PDB entry 3QSY | X-ray diffraction, 3.20 A resolution | chains A and B of the 3 polymer chains in the assembly

[Chain A]
Molecule: Translation initiation factor 2 subunit gamma
Source organism: Sulfolobus solfataricus
UniProtKB: Q980A5 (IF2G_SULSO); residue numbers follow UniProt; this construct covers 1-415
Chain sequence (415 residues; row label = number of the first residue in the row):
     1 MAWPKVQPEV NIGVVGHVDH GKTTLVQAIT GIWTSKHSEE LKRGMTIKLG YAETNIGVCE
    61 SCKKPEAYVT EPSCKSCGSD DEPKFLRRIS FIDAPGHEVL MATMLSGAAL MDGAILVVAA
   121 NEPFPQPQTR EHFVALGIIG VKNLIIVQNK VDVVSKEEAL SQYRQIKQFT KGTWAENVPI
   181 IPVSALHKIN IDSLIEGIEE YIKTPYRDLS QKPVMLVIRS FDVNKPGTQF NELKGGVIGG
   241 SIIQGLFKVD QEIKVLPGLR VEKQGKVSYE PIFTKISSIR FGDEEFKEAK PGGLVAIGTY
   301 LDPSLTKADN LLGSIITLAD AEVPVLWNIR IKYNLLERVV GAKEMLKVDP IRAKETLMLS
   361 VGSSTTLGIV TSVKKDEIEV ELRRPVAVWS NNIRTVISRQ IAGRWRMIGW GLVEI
Cystine bridges: Cys-59/Cys-74, Cys-62/Cys-77
Ligand contacts:
  - GMP-PNP (GNP; phosphoaminophosphonic acid-guanylate ester): His-17, Val-18, Asp-19, His-20, Gly-21, Lys-22, Thr-23, Thr-24, Glu-39, Ala-94, Pro-95, Asn-121, Lys-150, Leu-186
  - methionine (MET): Phe-124, Pro-125, Arg-130, Val-340, Ala-342, Lys-343, Met-345
UniProt features mapped onto this chain:
  - region: Gly-16 to Thr-23 (G1), Gly-44 to Lys-48 (G2), Asp-93 to Gly-96 (G3), Asn-149 to Asp-152 (G4), Ser-184 to Leu-186 (G5)
  - binding site (GTP): Asp-19 to Thr-24, Asn-149 to Asp-152, Ser-184 to Leu-186
  - binding site (Mg(2+)): Asp-19, Thr-23, Gly-44, Thr-46
  - binding site (Zn(2+)): Cys-59, Cys-62, Cys-74, Cys-77
  - mutagenesis: Asp-19 (D19A: Reduces GTP hydrolysis 8.5-fold. Completely aboloshes GTPase activity; when associated with A-97), His-97 (H97A: Reduces GTP hydrolysis 17.5-fold. Completely aboloshes GTPase activity; when associated with A-19)

[Chain B]
Molecule: Translation initiation factor 2 subunit alpha
Source organism: Sulfolobus solfataricus
Notes: fragment: domain 3
UniProtKB: Q97Z79 (IF2A_SULSO); residue numbers follow UniProt; this construct covers 176-264
Chain sequence (89 residues; each row starts with the number of its first residue):
   176 KVKMSGLITV RTNEPLGVEK IKEVISKALE NIEQDYESLL NIKIYTIGAP RYRVDVVGTN
   236 PKEASEALNQ IISNLIKIGK EENVDISVV

[How chain A and chain B interact]
Pairs across the interface (16; chain A residue first):
  Pro-226(A) / Ile-219(B)
  Pro-226(A) / Tyr-220(B)
  Pro-226(A) / Thr-221(B)
  Gly-227(A) / Tyr-220(B)
  Thr-228(A) / Lys-218(B)
  Gln-229(A) / Asn-216(B)  hydrogen bond
  Gln-229(A) / Ile-217(B)
  Gln-229(A) / Lys-218(B)
  Gln-229(A) / Ile-219(B)
  Phe-230(A) / Ile-217(B)
  Phe-230(A) / Lys-218(B)
  Phe-230(A) / Ile-219(B)
  Leu-233(A) / Lys-197(B)
  Tyr-300(A) / Val-193(B)
  Asp-302(A) / Tyr-227(B)  hydrogen bond
  Ser-304(A) / Tyr-227(B)
Interface residues without a listed pair, chain A (11 interface residues in all): Asn-231, Leu-301

[Overview]
11 residues of chain A face 9 of chain B across their interface; the contacts include 2 hydrogen bonds. Polar
contacts include Gln-229(A)/Asn-216(B) and Asp-302(A)/Tyr-227(B). Bound to chain A: GMP-PNP and methionine.
Chain A is Translation initiation factor 2 subunit gamma and chain B is Translation initiation factor 2
subunit alpha, both from Sulfolobus solfataricus; the structure, Recognition of the methionylated initiator
tRNA by the translation initiation factor 2 in Archaea, was determined by X-ray diffraction.
